Entry 6TYF (X-ray diffraction, 3.80 A resolution); this record covers chains A and B of the 9 polymer chains in the assembly.

# Chain A (and B)
Protein: DNA-directed RNA polymerase subunit alpha
From: Mycobacterium tuberculosis
Notes: EC 2.7.7.6; chain B of this document is another copy of the same molecule, construct and numbering; everything in this record applies to it too
UniProtKB: A5U8D3 (RPOA_MYCTA); residues 1-347 here = UniProt positions 1-347
Amino-acid sequence (347 residues; each row starts with the number of its first residue):
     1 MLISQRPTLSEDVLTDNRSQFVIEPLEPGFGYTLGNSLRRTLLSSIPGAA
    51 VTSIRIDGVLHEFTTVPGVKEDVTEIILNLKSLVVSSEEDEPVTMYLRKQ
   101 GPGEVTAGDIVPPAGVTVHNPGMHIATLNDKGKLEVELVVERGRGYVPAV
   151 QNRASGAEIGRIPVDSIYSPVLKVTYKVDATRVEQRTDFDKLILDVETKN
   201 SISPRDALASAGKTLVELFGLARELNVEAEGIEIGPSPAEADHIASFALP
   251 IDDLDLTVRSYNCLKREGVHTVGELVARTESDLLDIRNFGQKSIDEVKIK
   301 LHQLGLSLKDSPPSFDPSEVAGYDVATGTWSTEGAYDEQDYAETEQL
Disordered / not traced: 1, 227-347 (chain B: 233-347)

# Chain A / chain B interface
Pairs across the interface (66):
  Leu2(A) - Arg142(B)
  Leu2(A) - Gly143(B)
  Leu2(A) - Tyr168(B)  hydrophobic
  Ser4(A) - Arg144(B)
  Arg6(A) - Glu217(B)  salt bridge
  Pro7(A) - Leu218(B)  hydrophobic
  Pro7(A) - Leu221(B)
  Leu9(A) - Leu221(B)
  Leu9(A) - Ala222(B)
  Phe21(A) - Leu225(B)  hydrophobic
  Leu26(A) - Leu218(B)  hydrophobic
  Glu27(A) - Ser44(B)
  Glu27(A) - Arg144(B)  salt bridge
  Gly29(A) - Arg40(B)  hydrogen bond (backbone-side chain)
  Phe30(A) - Arg40(B)
  Phe30(A) - Thr41(B)
  Phe30(A) - Leu215(B)  hydrophobic
  Phe30(A) - Leu218(B)  hydrophobic
  Thr33(A) - Asn36(B)
  Thr33(A) - Ser37(B)
  Leu34(A) - Leu218(B)  hydrophobic
  Leu34(A) - Phe219(B)  hydrophobic
  Ser37(A) - Thr33(B)  hydrogen bond (side chain-backbone)
  Ser37(A) - Ser37(B)  hydrogen bond
  Leu38(A) - Phe219(B)  hydrophobic
  Arg40(A) - Gly29(B)  hydrogen bond (side chain-backbone)
  Arg40(A) - Tyr32(B)
  Arg40(A) - Thr33(B)
  Thr41(A) - Phe30(B)
  Ser45(A) - Phe30(B)
  Pro47(A) - Ala229(B)
  Arg142(A) - Glu228(B)  salt bridge
  Arg144(A) - Glu27(B)  salt bridge
  Gln185(A) - Gln151(B)
  Asp188(A) - Gln151(B)  hydrogen bond
  Arg205(A) - Leu225(B)  hydrogen bond (side chain-backbone)
  Asp206(A) - Asn226(B)  hydrogen bond
  Asp206(A) - Glu228(B)
  Leu208(A) - Ala222(B)  hydrophobic
  Leu208(A) - Leu225(B)  hydrophobic
  Ala209(A) - Ala222(B)
  Ala209(A) - Asn226(B)
  Ala209(A) - Val227(B)
  Ser210(A) - Ala229(B)  hydrogen bond (side chain-backbone)
  Ser210(A) - Glu230(B)
  Gly212(A) - Phe219(B)
  Gly212(A) - Ala222(B)
  Gly212(A) - Arg223(B)
  Lys213(A) - Arg223(B)
  Lys213(A) - Glu228(B)
  Thr214(A) - Glu230(B)
  Leu215(A) - Phe219(B)  hydrophobic
  Val216(A) - Val216(B)
  Val216(A) - Phe219(B)
  Val216(A) - Gly220(B)
  Glu217(A) - Gly231(B)
  Glu217(A) - Ile232(B)
  Leu218(A) - Phe30(B)  hydrophobic
  Phe219(A) - Leu34(B)  hydrophobic
  Phe219(A) - Leu38(B)  hydrophobic
  Phe219(A) - Leu215(B)  hydrophobic
  Phe219(A) - Val216(B)  hydrophobic
  Phe219(A) - Phe219(B)  hydrophobic
  Leu221(A) - Pro7(B)  hydrophobic
  Leu221(A) - Leu9(B)
  Ala222(A) - Ala209(B)
Interface residues without a listed pair, chain A (47 interface residues in all): Ile3, Thr8, Ile23, Val183, Glu184, Arg186, Gly220, Arg223, Leu225, Asn226
Interface residues without a listed pair, chain B (45 interface residues in all): Met1, Ser4, Glu11, Leu26, Glu141, Arg153, Leu208, Gly212

# In short
47 residues of chain A face 45 of chain B across their interface; the contacts include 8 hydrogen bonds and 4
salt bridges. Polar pairs include Arg6(A)-Glu217(B), Glu27(A)-Arg144(B) and Arg142(A)-Glu228(B).
Chain A and chain B are both DNA-directed RNA polymerase subunit alpha (Mycobacterium tuberculosis); the
structure, Crystal structure of MTB sigma L transcription initiation complex with 6 nt long RNA primer, was
determined by X-ray diffraction together with 6KQD, 6KQE, 6KQF, 6KQG, 6KQH, 6KQL and 6 further entries from
the same study.
